Entry 3J3U (electron microscopy, 10.00 A resolution (very low resolution: no residue pairs are listed; an interface is given only as per-side residue counts)); this record covers chains 2 and B of the 12 polymer chains in the assembly.

== Chain 2 ==
Molecule: Adapter protein MecA 1
Source organism: Bacillus subtilis
UniProt: P37958 (MECA1_BACSU); residues 1-218 here = UniProt positions 1-218
Sequence (218 residues; numbered 1 to 218; the number before each row is that of its first residue):
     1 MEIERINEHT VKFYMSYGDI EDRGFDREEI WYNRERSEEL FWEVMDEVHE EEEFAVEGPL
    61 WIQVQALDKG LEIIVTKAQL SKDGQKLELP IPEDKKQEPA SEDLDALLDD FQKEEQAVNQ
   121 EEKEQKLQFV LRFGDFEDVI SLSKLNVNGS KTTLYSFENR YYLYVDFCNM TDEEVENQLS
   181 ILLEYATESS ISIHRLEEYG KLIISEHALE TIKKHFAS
Disordered / not traced: 1-124

== Chain B ==
Molecule: Negative regulator of genetic competence ClpC/MecB
Source organism: Bacillus subtilis
UniProt: P37571 (CLPC_BACSU); numbering as in UniProt (aligned over 1-810)
Sequence (810 residues; row label = number of the first residue in the row):
     1 MMFGRFTERA QKVLALAQEE ALRLGHNNIG TEHILLGLVR EGEGIAAKAL QALGLGSEKI
    61 QKEVESLIGR GQEMSQTIHY TPRAKKVIEL SMDEARKLGH SYVGTEHILL GLIREGEGVA
   121 ARVLNNLGVS LNKARQQVLQ LLGSNETGSS AAGTNSNANT PTLDSLARDL TAIAKEDSLD
   181 PVIGRSKEIQ RVIEVLSRRT KNNPVLIGEP GVGKTAIAEG LAQQIINNEV PEILRDKRVM
   241 TLDMGTVVAG TKYRGEFEDR LKKVMDEIRQ AGNIILFIDA LHTLIGAGGA EGAIDASNIL
   301 KPSLARGELQ CIGATTLDEY RKYIEKDAAL ERRFQPIQVD QPSVDESIQI LQGLRDRYEA
   361 HHRVSITDDA IEAAVKLSDR YISDRFLPDK AIDLIDEAGS KVRLRSFTTP PNLKELEQKL
   421 DEVRKEKDAA VQSQEFEKAA SLRDTEQRLR EQVEDTKKSW KEKQGQENSE VTVDDIAMVV
   481 SSWTGVPVSK IAQTETDKLL NMENILHSRV IGQDEAVVAV AKAVRRARAG LKDPKRPIGS
   541 FIFLGPTGVG KTELARALAE SIFGDEESMI RIDMSEYMEK HSTSRLVGSP PGYVGYDEGG
   601 QLTEKVRRKP YSVVLLDAIE KAHPDVFNIL LQVLEDGRLT DSKGRTVDFR NTILIMTSNV
   661 GASELKRNKY VGFNVQDETQ NHKDMKDKVM GELKRAFRPE FINRIDEIIV FHSLEKKHLT
   721 EIVSLMSDQL TKRLKEQDLS IELTDAAKAK VAEEGVDLEY GARPLRRAIQ KHVEDRLSEE
   781 LLRGNIHKGQ HIVLDVEDGE FVVKTTAKTN
Disordered / not traced: 1-2, 485-491, 808-810
Construct notes: engineered mutation Ala280 (Glu in P37571), Ala618 (Glu in P37571)
UniProt features mapped onto this chain:
  - binding site (ATP): Gly208 to Thr215, Gly545 to Thr552

== Interface between chain 2 and chain B ==
At this resolution (10 A) residue pairs are not listed: 33 residues of chain 2 and 39 of chain B lie at the interface.

== In short ==
The interface between chain 2 and chain B involves 33 residues on one side and 39 on the other. UniProt lists
16 ATP-binding residues on chain B.
Here chain 2 is Adapter protein MecA 1 and chain B is Negative regulator of genetic competence ClpC/MecB, both
from Bacillus subtilis. Entry 3J3U (Structural dynamics of the MecA-ClpC complex revealed by cryo-EM) was
determined by electron microscopy, deposited together with 3J3R, 3J3S and 3J3T.
